7YRY - chains C and D of the 8 polymer chains in the assembly; structure by electron microscopy, 3.00 A resolution.

[Chain C]
Name: ATP synthase subunit alpha
Organism: Acinetobacter baumannii AB5075
Notes: EC 7.1.2.2
UniProtKB: A3M142 (ATPA_ACIBT); residue numbers follow UniProt; this construct covers 1-514
Amino-acid sequence (514 residues; row label = number of the first residue in the row):
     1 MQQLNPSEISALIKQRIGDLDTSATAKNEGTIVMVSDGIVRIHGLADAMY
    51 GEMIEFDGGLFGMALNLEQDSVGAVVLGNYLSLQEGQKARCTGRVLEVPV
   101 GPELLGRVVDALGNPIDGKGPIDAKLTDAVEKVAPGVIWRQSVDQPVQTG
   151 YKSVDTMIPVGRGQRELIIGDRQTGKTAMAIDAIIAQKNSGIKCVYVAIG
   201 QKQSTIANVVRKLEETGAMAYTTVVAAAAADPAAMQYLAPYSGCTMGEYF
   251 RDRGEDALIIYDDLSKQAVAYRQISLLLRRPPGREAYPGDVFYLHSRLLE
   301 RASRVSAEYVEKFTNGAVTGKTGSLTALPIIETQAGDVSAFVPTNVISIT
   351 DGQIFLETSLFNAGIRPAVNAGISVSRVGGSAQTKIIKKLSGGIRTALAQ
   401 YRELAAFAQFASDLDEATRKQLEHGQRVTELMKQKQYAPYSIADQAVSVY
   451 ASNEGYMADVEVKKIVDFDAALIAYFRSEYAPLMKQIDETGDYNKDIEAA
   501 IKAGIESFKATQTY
Unresolved in the structure: 1-25
Curated features (UniProtKB/Swiss-Prot):
  - binding site (ATP): Gly170 to Thr177
  - site: Ser374 (Required for activity)
Ion coordination: Mg2+: Thr177 (together with ATP)
Ligand contacts: ATP (adenosine-5'-triphosphate): Asp171, Arg172, Gln173, Thr174, Gly175, Lys176, Thr177, Ala178, Glu332, Phe361, Arg366, Pro367, Gln434, Lys435, Gln436

[Chain D]
Name: ATP synthase subunit beta
Organism: Acinetobacter baumannii AB5075
UniProtKB: A3M144 (ATPB_ACIBT); numbering as in UniProt (aligned over 2-464)
Amino-acid sequence (470 residues; each row starts with the number of its first residue; numbers below 1 keep their minus sign (Met-5 is residue -5)):
    -5 MHHHHHHSSGRIIQIIGAVIDVEFERTSVPKIYDALQVDGTETTLEVQQQ
    45 LGDGVVRTIAMGSTEGLKRGLTVTSTNAPISVPVGTATLGRIMDVLGRPI
    95 DEAGPVATEERLPIHRQAPSYAEQAASTDLLETGIKVIDLLCPFAKGGKV
   145 GLFGGAGVGKTVNMMELINNIAKAHSGLSVFAGVGERTREGNDFYHEMKD
   195 SNVLDKVAMVYGQMNEPPGNRLRVALTGLTMAEYFRDEKDENGKGRDVLL
   245 FVDNIYRYTLAGTEVSALLGRMPSAVGYQPTLAEEMGVLQERITSTKSGS
   295 ITSIQAVYVPADDLTDPSPATTFAHLDATVVLSRDIASSGIYPAIDPLDS
   345 TSRQLDPLVVGQEHYEIARAVQNVLQRYKELKDIIAILGMDELAEEDKLV
   395 VYRARKIQRFFSQPFHVAEVFTGAPGKLVPLKETIRGFKGLLAGEYDHIP
   445 EQAFYMVGGIDEVIAKAEKL
Unresolved in the structure: -5 to 1
Construct notes: initiating methionine (-5); expression tag (-4 to 1)
Curated features (UniProtKB/Swiss-Prot):
  - binding site (ATP): Gly148 to Thr155
Ligand contacts: ADP (adenosine-5'-diphosphate): Ala150, Gly151, Val152, Gly153, Lys154, Thr155, Val156, Glu184, Tyr336, Phe409, Ala412, Phe415

[Interface between chain C and chain D]
Contacting residue pairs - 50 pairs, chain C then chain D:
  Val33(C) - Gly46(D)
  Met34(C) - Gln44(D)
  Val35(C) - Gln43(D)
  Val35(C) - Gln44(D)  hydrogen bond (backbone-backbone)
  Ser36(C) - Gln43(D)
  Asp37(C) - Gln43(D)
  Asp37(C) - Arg265(D)  salt bridge
  Asn79(C) - Gln111(D)
  Leu81(C) - Ile26(D)  hydrophobic
  Leu81(C) - Tyr27(D)  hydrophobic
  Gln84(C) - Gln44(D)
  Glu85(C) - Gln44(D)  hydrogen bond (backbone-side chain)
  Glu85(C) - Gly46(D)
  Glu85(C) - Asp47(D)
  Glu85(C) - Gly48(D)
  Ile116(C) - Tyr115(D)
  Arg172(C) - Phe317(D)
  Arg172(C) - Asp343(D)  salt bridge
  Gln173(C) - Thr345(D)
  Lys202(C) - Glu285(D)
  Lys202(C) - Asp321(D)  salt bridge
  Gln203(C) - Pro113(D)
  Gln203(C) - Gln118(D)  hydrogen bond
  Gln203(C) - Glu285(D)
  Ser204(C) - Gln118(D)
  Val210(C) - Tyr115(D)
  Arg211(C) - Ala120(D)
  Ala229(C) - His319(D)
  Ala230(C) - Glu278(D)
  Ala230(C) - Glu285(D)
  Asp231(C) - Glu278(D)
  Pro232(C) - Glu278(D)
  Ala233(C) - Glu278(D)  hydrogen bond (backbone-side chain)
  Gln273(C) - Pro274(D)
  Gln273(C) - Thr275(D)
  Gln273(C) - Glu278(D)
  Leu276(C) - Met266(D)  hydrophobic
  Leu276(C) - Ser268(D)
  Arg279(C) - Gly264(D)  hydrogen bond (side chain-backbone)
  Arg279(C) - Met266(D)  hydrogen bond
  Arg280(C) - Met266(D)
  Ala286(C) - Ser268(D)
  Ala286(C) - Ala269(D)
  Asn362(C) - Leu342(D)
  Asn362(C) - Gln370(D)
  Ala363(C) - Asn367(D)  hydrogen bond (backbone-side chain)
  Arg366(C) - Arg363(D)
  Gln409(C) - Arg371(D)  hydrogen bond
  Gln409(C) - Leu375(D)
  Phe410(C) - Ile378(D)  hydrophobic
Interface residues without a listed pair, chain C (45 interface residues in all): Val108, Asp117, Gln201, Ile206, Ala207, Ala228, Gln236, Leu277, Pro282, Gln334, Ala335, Ser359, Gly364
Interface residues without a listed pair, chain D (49 interface residues in all): Arg20, Val23, Lys25, Leu45, Ser114, Ala116, Pro267, Gly281, Thr288, Leu308, Thr309, Ala314, Ala318, Leu320, Thr323, Gln366

[Summary]
45 residues of chain C face 49 of chain D across their interface, with 8 hydrogen bonds and 3 salt bridges.
Among the polar pairs are Asp37(C)-Arg265(D), Arg172(C)-Asp343(D) and Lys202(C)-Asp321(D). Bound to chain C:
ATP. Bound to chain D: ADP.
Chain C is ATP synthase subunit alpha and chain D is ATP synthase subunit beta, both from Acinetobacter
baumannii AB5075; the structure, F1-ATPase of Acinetobacter baumannii, was determined by electron microscopy.
